Entry 6IZR (electron microscopy, 4.70 A resolution (low resolution: residue-level contacts below are approximate; hydrogen-bond / salt-bridge calls are withheld)); this record covers chains 1 and K of the 30 polymer chains in the assembly.

[Chain 1 (and K)]
Name: Putative plasmid segregation protein ParM
From: Clostridium botulinum Prevot_594
Notes: chain K of this document is another copy of the same molecule, construct and numbering; everything in this record applies to it too
Reference sequence: A0A0B4W229 (A0A0B4W229_CLOBO); residues 1-349 here = UniProt positions 1-349
Chain sequence (349 residues; each row starts with the number of its first residue):
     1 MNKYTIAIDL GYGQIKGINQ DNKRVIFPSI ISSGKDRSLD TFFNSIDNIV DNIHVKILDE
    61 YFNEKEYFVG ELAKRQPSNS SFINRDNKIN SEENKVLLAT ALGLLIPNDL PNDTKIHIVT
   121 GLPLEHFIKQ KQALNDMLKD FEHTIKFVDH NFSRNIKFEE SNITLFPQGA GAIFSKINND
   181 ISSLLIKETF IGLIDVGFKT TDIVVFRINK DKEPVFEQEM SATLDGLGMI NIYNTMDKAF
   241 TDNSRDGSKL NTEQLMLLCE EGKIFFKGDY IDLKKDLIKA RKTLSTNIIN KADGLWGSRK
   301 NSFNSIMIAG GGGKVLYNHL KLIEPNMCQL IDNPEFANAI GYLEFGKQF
Bound ions: Mg2+: Asp-195 (together with ADP)
Small-molecule neighbours: ADP (adenosine-5'-diphosphate): Asp-9, Gly-11, Tyr-12, Gly-13, Gln-14, Lys-16, Gln-168, Asp-195, Val-196, Gly-197, Phe-198, Met-229, Tyr-233, Cys-259, Glu-260, Gly-310, Gly-311, Gly-312, Lys-314, Val-315, Glu-335
Reported in the primary citation:
  - catalytic residues: Gln-168 (proposed by the authors, not directly observed)

[How chain 1 and chain K interact]
Contacting residue pairs - 6 pairs, chain 1 then chain K:
  Lys-263(1) / Glu-159(K)
  Asp-272(1) / Lys-157(K)
  Asp-272(1) / Glu-159(K)
  Lys-274(1) / Glu-142(K)
  Ile-278(1) / Phe-62(K)
  Asn-318(1) / Tyr-61(K)
Also at the interface, not in a pair above, chain K (7 interface residues in all): Glu-60, Lys-115

[Overview]
5 residues of chain 1 and 7 residues of chain K are in contact. Ligands of chain 1: ADP. From the paper: the
catalytic residue Gln-168(1).
Both chains are Putative plasmid segregation protein ParM (Clostridium botulinum Prevot_594). Entry 6IZR
(Whole structure of a 15-stranded ParM filament from Clostridium botulinum) was determined by electron
microscopy (same publication as 6IXW and 6IZV).
